7PKZ - chains WB and XB of the 78 polymer chains in the assembly; structure by electron microscopy, 9.80 A resolution (very low resolution: no residue pairs are listed; an interface is given only as per-side residue counts).

== Chain WB (and XB) ==
Protein: Major vault protein
From: Rattus norvegicus
Notes: chain XB of this document is another copy of the same molecule, construct and numbering; everything in this record applies to it too
Reference sequence: Q62667 (MVP_RAT); residues 1-861 here = UniProt positions 1-861
Sequence (861 residues; row label = number of the first residue in the row):
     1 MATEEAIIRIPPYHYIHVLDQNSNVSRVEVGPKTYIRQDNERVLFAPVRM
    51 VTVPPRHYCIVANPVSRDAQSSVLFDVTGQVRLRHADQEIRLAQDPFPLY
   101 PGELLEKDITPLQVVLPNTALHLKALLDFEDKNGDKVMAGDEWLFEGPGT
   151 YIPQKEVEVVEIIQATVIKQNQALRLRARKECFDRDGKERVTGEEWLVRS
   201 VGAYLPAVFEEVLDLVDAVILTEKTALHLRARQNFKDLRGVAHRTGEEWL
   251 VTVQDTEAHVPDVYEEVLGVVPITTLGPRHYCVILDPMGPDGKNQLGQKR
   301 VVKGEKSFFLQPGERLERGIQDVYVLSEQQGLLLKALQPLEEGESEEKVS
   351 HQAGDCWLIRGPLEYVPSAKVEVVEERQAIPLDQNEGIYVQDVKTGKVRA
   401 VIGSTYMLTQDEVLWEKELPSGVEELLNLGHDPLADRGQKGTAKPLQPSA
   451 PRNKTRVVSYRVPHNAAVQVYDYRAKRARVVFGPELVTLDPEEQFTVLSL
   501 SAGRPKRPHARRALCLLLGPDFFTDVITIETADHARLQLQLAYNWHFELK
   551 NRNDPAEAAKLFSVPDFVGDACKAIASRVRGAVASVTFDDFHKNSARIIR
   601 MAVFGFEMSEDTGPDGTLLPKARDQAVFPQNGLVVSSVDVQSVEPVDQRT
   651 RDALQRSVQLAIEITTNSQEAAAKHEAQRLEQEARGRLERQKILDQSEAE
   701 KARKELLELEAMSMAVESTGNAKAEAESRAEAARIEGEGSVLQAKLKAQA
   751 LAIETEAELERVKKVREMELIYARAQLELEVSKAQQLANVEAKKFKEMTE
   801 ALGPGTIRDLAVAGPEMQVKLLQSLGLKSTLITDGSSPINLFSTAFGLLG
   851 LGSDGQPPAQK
Unresolved in the structure: 1-4, 429-448, 610-618, 816-861
Sequence notes: conflict Ala69 (Thr in Q62667), Val77 (Ile in Q62667), Leu104 (Val in Q62667), Asp186 (Glu in Q62667), Glu189 (Gly in Q62667), Arg232 (Leu in Q62667), Lys236 (Arg in Q62667), Ala242 (Leu in Q62667)
What the authors report for this chain:
  - mutagenesis - D39A (Tm = 59 degC): unchanged stability
  - mutagenesis - E4K/E5K/I7N/D39K, I7K (Tm = 56 degC): decreased stability

== How chain WB and chain XB interact ==
At this resolution (10 A) residue pairs are not listed: 115 residues of chain WB and 120 of chain XB lie at the interface.

== Summary ==
115 residues of chain WB and 120 residues of chain XB are in contact. From the paper: E4K/E5K/I7N/D39K and I7K
of chain WB reduce stability; D39A of chain WB leaves stability unchanged.
Chain WB and chain XB are both Major vault protein (Rattus norvegicus); the structure, Vault structure in
committed conformation, was determined by electron microscopy (same publication as 7PKY and 7PKR).
